1YE1 - chains A and B of the 4 polymer chains in the assembly; structure by X-ray diffraction, 4.50 A resolution (low resolution: residue-level contacts below are approximate; hydrogen-bond / salt-bridge calls are withheld).

== Chain A ==
Name: Hemoglobin alpha chain
Organism: Homo sapiens
UniProtKB: P69905 (HBA_HUMAN); numbering as in UniProt (aligned over 1-141)
Chain sequence (141 residues; numbered 1 to 141; the number before each row is that of its first residue):
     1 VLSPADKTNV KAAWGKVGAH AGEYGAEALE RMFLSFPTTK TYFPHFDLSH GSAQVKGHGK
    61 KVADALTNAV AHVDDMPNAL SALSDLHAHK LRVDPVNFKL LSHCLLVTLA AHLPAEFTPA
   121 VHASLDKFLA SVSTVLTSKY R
Bound ions: heme Fe near H87 (its only coordinating residue here)
Small-molecule neighbours: heme (HEM): M32, T39, Y42, F43, H45, F46, H58, K61, V62, A65, L66, L83, L86, H87, L91, V93, N97, F98, L101, V132, S133, L136

== Chain B ==
Name: Hemoglobin beta chain
Organism: Homo sapiens
UniProtKB: P68871 (HBB_HUMAN); numbering as in UniProt (aligned over 1-146)
Chain sequence (146 residues; numbered 1 to 146; the number before each row is that of its first residue):
     1 MHLTPEEKSA VTALWGKVNV DEVGGEALGR LLVVAPWTQR FFESFGDLST PDAVMGNPKV
    61 KAHGKKVLGA FSDGLAHLDN LKGTFATLSE LHCDKLHVDP ENFRLLGNVL VCVLAHHFGK
   121 EFTPPVQAAY QKVVAGVANA LAHKYH
Construct notes: engineered mutation M1 (Val in P68871), A35 (Tyr in P68871)
Bound ions: heme Fe near H92 (its only coordinating residue here)
Small-molecule neighbours: heme (HEM): L31, T38, F41, F42, H63, K66, V67, A70, F71, F85, L88, L91, H92, L96, V98, N102, F103, L106, V137, L141

== How chain A and chain B interact ==
Contacting residue pairs - 37 pairs, chain A then chain B:
  E30(A) with P124(B)
  R31(A) with F122(B); T123(B); Q127(B)
  L34(A) with P124(B); P125(B); A128(B)
  S35(A) with Q127(B); A128(B); Q131(B)
  F36(A) with Q131(B)
  K99(A) with N108(B)
  H103(A) with N108(B); V111(B); C112(B); Q131(B)
  C104(A) with Q127(B)
  L106(A) with C112(B)
  V107(A) with V111(B); C112(B); A115(B); Q127(B)
  A110(A) with C112(B); A115(B); H116(B)
  A111(A) with A115(B); G119(B)
  L113(A) with H116(B)
  P114(A) with H116(B)
  F117(A) with R30(B); H116(B)
  P119(A) with V33(B); M55(B)
  H122(A) with R30(B); V34(B)
  A123(A) with V33(B)
  D126(A) with V34(B)
Interface residues without a listed pair, chain A (21 interface residues in all): T118, A120
Interface residues without a listed pair, chain B (19 interface residues in all): P51, K120

== In short ==
21 residues of chain A and 19 residues of chain B are in contact. Ligands of chain A: heme. Chain B binds
heme.
Here chain A is Hemoglobin alpha chain and chain B is Hemoglobin beta chain, both from Homo sapiens. Entry
1YE1 (T-To-T(High) quaternary transitions in human hemoglobin: betaY35A oxy (2MM IHP, 20% PEG) (1 test set))
was determined by X-ray diffraction together with 1XXT, 1XY0, 1XZ5, 1XZ7, 1XZU, 1XZV and 45 further entries
from the same study.
